Entry 4RQQ (X-ray diffraction, 3.10 A resolution); this record covers chains L and H.

Chain L:
Molecule: Human anti-HIV-1 antibody PGDM1400 light chain
Organism: Homo sapiens
Notes: fragment: Fab light chain; antibody fragment or engineered binder
Chain sequence (219 residues; each row starts with the number of its first residue; a row labelled like 27A-27E holds insertion residues (27A, then the next letters in order)):
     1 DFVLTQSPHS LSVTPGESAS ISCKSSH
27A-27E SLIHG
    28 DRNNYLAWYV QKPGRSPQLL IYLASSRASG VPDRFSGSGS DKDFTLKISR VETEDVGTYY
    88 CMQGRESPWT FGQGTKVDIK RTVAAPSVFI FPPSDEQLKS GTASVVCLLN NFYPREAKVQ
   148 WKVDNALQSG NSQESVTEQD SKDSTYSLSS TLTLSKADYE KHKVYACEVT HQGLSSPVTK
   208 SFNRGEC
Unresolved in the structure: 1-2, 213-214
Disulfide bonds: Cys23-Cys88, Cys134-Cys194

Chain H:
Molecule: Human anti-HIV-1 antibody PGDM1400 heavy chain
Organism: Homo sapiens
Notes: fragment: Fab heavy chain; antibody fragment or engineered binder
Chain sequence (245 residues; each row starts with the number of its first residue; note: 2 numbers in that range are skipped by the numbering (no residue carries them; nothing is unmodelled there); a row labelled like 52A-52C holds insertion residues (52A, then the next letters in order)):
     1 QAQLVQSGPE VRKPGTSVKV SCKAPGNTLK TYDLHWVRSV PGQGLQWMGW IS
52A-52C HEG
    53 DKKVIVERFK AKV
    68 TIDWDRSTNT AYLQL
82A-82C SGL
    83 TSGDTAVYYC AKGSKHRL
100A-100S RDYALYDDDGALNWAVDVD
   101 YLSNLEFWGQ GTAVTVSSAS TKGPSVFPLA PSSKSTSGGT AALGCLVKDY FPEPVTVSWN
   161 SGALTSGVHT FPAVLQSSGL YSLSSVVTVP SSSLGTQTYI CNVNHKPSNT KVDKKVEPKS
   221 CD
Unresolved in the structure: 1-2, 221-222
Modified residues: Tyr100F (o-sulfo-l-tyrosine; TYS)
Disulfide bonds: Cys22-Cys92, Cys145-Cys201
From the paper describing this entry:
  - post-translational modification sites: Tyr100F
  - contacts within the chain: Arg100A-Tyr100F

Interface between chain L and chain H:
Residue-residue contacts (75):
  His27D(L) - Leu100(H)
  His27D(L) - Tyr101(H)  hydrogen bond
  Tyr32(L) - His98(H)  hydrogen bond
  Tyr32(L) - Tyr101(H)
  Tyr32(L) - Leu102(H)
  Tyr36(L) - Asn104(H)
  Tyr36(L) - Leu105(H)  hydrogen bond (side chain-backbone)
  Tyr36(L) - Trp108(H)  hydrophobic
  Gln38(L) - Ser39(H)
  Gln38(L) - Leu45(H)
  Gln38(L) - Tyr91(H)  hydrogen bond
  Arg42(L) - Tyr91(H)
  Ser43(L) - Tyr91(H)
  Ser43(L) - Gly109(H)  hydrogen bond (side chain-backbone)
  Ser43(L) - Gln110(H)  hydrogen bond (side chain-backbone)
  Ser43(L) - Gly111(H)
  Pro44(L) - Tyr91(H)
  Pro44(L) - Trp108(H)
  Leu46(L) - Asn104(H)
  Leu46(L) - Leu105(H)
  Tyr49(L) - Ser103(H)
  Tyr49(L) - Asn104(H)
  Tyr87(L) - Leu45(H)  hydrophobic
  Met89(L) - Trp47(H)
  Met89(L) - Leu102(H)  hydrophobic
  Met89(L) - Leu105(H)  hydrophobic
  Gly91(L) - Tyr101(H)
  Gly91(L) - Leu102(H)  hydrogen bond (backbone-backbone)
  Arg92(L) - Tyr101(H)
  Pro95(L) - Val58(H)  hydrophobic
  Trp96(L) - His35(H)
  Trp96(L) - Trp47(H)
  Trp96(L) - Trp50(H)
  Trp96(L) - Asp100S(H)
  Trp96(L) - Leu102(H)
  Phe98(L) - Val37(H)  hydrophobic
  Phe98(L) - Leu45(H)
  Ser114(L) - Ser137(H)
  Phe116(L) - Ser135(H)
  Phe116(L) - Ala142(H)  hydrophobic
  Ile117(L) - Lys134(H)
  Ile117(L) - Ser135(H)
  Phe118(L) - Leu129(H)  hydrophobic
  Phe118(L) - Ala130(H)
  Phe118(L) - Ser135(H)
  Phe118(L) - Ala142(H)
  Ser121(L) - Phe127(H)
  Ser121(L) - Pro128(H)
  Glu123(L) - Phe127(H)
  Glu123(L) - Pro128(H)
  Gln124(L) - Phe127(H)
  Gln124(L) - Lys148(H)
  Ser127(L) - Phe127(H)
  Ser131(L) - Leu146(H)
  Val133(L) - Leu129(H)  hydrophobic
  Leu135(L) - Phe171(H)  hydrophobic
  Leu135(L) - Val186(H)  hydrophobic
  Asn137(L) - His169(H)  hydrogen bond
  Asn137(L) - Thr188(H)
  Asn138(L) - His169(H)
  Gln160(L) - Leu175(H)  hydrogen bond (side chain-backbone)
  Gln160(L) - Gln176(H)
  Glu161(L) - Val174(H)
  Ser162(L) - Phe171(H)
  Ser162(L) - Pro172(H)  hydrogen bond (side chain-backbone)
  Ser162(L) - Val174(H)
  Val163(L) - Pro172(H)
  Thr164(L) - Phe171(H)
  Ser174(L) - His169(H)  hydrogen bond
  Ser174(L) - Phe171(H)
  Leu175(L) - Phe171(H)
  Ser176(L) - Phe171(H)
  Ser176(L) - Ser184(H)  hydrogen bond
  Thr180(L) - Lys148(H)
  Ser208(L) - Lys134(H)  hydrogen bond (backbone-side chain)
Other interface residues (no listed pair), chain L (45 interface residues in all): Asn30, Ala34, Gln45, Leu50, Lys207, Phe209
Other interface residues (no listed pair), chain H (48 interface residues in all): Gly44, Gln46, Glu106, Thr136, Thr140, Ala141, Leu143, Thr170, Lys214

Summary:
45 residues of chain L and 48 residues of chain H are in contact; the contacts include 13 hydrogen bonds.
Polar contacts include His27D(L)-Tyr101(H), Tyr32(L)-His98(H) and Tyr36(L)-Leu105(H). The paper reports a
modification site at Tyr100F(H); contacts within the chain involving Arg100A(H) and Tyr100F(H).
Here chain L is Human anti-HIV-1 antibody PGDM1400 light chain and chain H is Human anti-HIV-1 antibody
PGDM1400 heavy chain, both from Homo sapiens. Entry 4RQQ (Crystal structure of human Fab PGDM1400, a broadly
reactive and potent HIV-1 neutralizing antibody) was determined by X-ray diffraction.
